4KQ2 - chains C and D of the 4 polymer chains in the assembly; structure by X-ray diffraction, 2.95 A resolution.

Chain C (and D):
Name: Gsy2p
From: Saccharomyces cerevisiae  FostersO
Notes: chain D of this document is another copy of the same molecule, construct and numbering; everything in this record applies to it too
UniProtKB: E7NKU1 (E7NKU1_YEASO); residue numbers follow UniProt; this construct covers 1-705
Sequence (724 residues; each row starts with the number of its first residue; numbers below 1 keep their minus sign (Met-18 is residue -18)):
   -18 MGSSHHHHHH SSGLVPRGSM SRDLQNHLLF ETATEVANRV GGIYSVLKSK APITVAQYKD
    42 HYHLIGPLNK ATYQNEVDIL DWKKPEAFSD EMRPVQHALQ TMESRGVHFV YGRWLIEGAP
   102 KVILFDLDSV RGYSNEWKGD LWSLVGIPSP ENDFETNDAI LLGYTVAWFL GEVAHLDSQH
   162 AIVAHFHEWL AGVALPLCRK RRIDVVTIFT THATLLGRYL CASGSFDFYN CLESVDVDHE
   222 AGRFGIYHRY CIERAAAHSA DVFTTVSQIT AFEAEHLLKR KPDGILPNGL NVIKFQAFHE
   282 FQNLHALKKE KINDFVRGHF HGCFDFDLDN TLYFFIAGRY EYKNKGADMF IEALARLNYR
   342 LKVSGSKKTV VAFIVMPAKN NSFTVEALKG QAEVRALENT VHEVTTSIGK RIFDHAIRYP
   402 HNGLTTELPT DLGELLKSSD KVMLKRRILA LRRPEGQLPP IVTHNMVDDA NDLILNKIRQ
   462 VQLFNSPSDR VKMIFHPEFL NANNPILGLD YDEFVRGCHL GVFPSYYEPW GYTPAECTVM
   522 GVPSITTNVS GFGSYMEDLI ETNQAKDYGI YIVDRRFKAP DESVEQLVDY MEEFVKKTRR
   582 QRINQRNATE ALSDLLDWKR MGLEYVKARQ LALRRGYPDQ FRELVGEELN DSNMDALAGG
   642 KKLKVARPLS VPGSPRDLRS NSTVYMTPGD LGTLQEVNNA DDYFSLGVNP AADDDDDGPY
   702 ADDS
Unresolved in the structure: -18 to 1, 640-705 (chain D: -18 to 1, 206-207, 640-705)
Sequence notes: initiating methionine (-18); expression tag (-17 to 0); engineered mutation Ala589 (Arg in E7NKU1), Ala592 (Arg in E7NKU1)
Bound ions: barium ion near Gln38 (its only coordinating residue here)
Ligand contacts:
  - Glucose1,2cyclic phosphate (1S3; (2R,3aR,5R,6S,7S,7aR)-5-(hydroxymethyl)tetrahydro-3aH-[1,3,2]dioxaphospholo[4,5-b]pyran-2,6,7-triol 2-oxide): Gly23, Ile24, Val27, His193, Arg199, Asn269, Arg320, Lys326, Glu509, Pro510, Trp511, Gly512, Tyr513
  - 6-O-phosphono-alpha-D-glucopyranose (G6P), molecule 1: Ala278, His280, Glu281
  - 6-O-phosphono-alpha-D-glucopyranose (G6P), molecule 2: Gln283, Asn284, His286, Ala287, Lys290, His500, Arg580, Arg583, Ile584, Arg587
  - uridine-5'-monophosphate (U5P): Arg20, Gly23, Ala318, Gly319, Arg320, Lys326, Val356, Phe480, Leu481, Tyr492, Glu509, Gly512, Tyr513, Thr514, Glu517
What the authors report for this chain:
  - binding site for Glucose1,2cyclic phosphate: His193, Arg199, Asn269, Trp511, Gly512
  - conformationally variable residues: Glu509
  - binding site for uridine-5'-monophosphate: Arg20, Phe480, Tyr492
  - catalytic residues: Arg199, Arg320, Lys326 (proposed by the authors, not directly observed)
  - catalytic residues: His193 (citing earlier work)

Interface between chain C and chain D:
Pairs across the interface (59):
  Arg298(C) - Phe394(D)
  Gly303(C) - His402(D)  hydrogen bond (backbone-side chain)
  Cys304(C) - His402(D)
  Phe305(C) - Ile398(D)
  Phe305(C) - Arg399(D)
  Phe305(C) - His402(D)
  Asp306(C) - His402(D)
  Asp306(C) - Asn403(D)  hydrogen bond (backbone-side chain)
  Phe307(C) - Arg399(D)  hydrogen bond (backbone-side chain)
  Val375(C) - Ile398(D)  hydrophobic
  Leu378(C) - Phe394(D)  hydrophobic
  Leu378(C) - Ala397(D)  hydrophobic
  Glu379(C) - Phe394(D)
  Val382(C) - Gly390(D)
  Val382(C) - Phe394(D)  hydrophobic
  Thr386(C) - Thr386(D)
  Thr386(C) - Gly390(D)
  Ile389(C) - Thr386(D)
  Ile389(C) - Ile393(D)  hydrophobic
  Gly390(C) - Val382(D)
  Gly390(C) - Thr386(D)
  Ile393(C) - Ile389(D)  hydrophobic
  Phe394(C) - Arg298(D)
  Phe394(C) - Val375(D)  hydrophobic
  Phe394(C) - Leu378(D)  hydrophobic
  Phe394(C) - Glu379(D)
  Ala397(C) - Leu378(D)  hydrophobic
  Ala397(C) - Ile429(D)
  Ile398(C) - Phe305(D)
  Ile398(C) - Leu432(D)  hydrophobic
  Arg399(C) - Phe305(D)
  Arg399(C) - Asp306(D)
  Arg399(C) - Phe307(D)  hydrogen bond (side chain-backbone)
  Arg399(C) - Asp308(D)
  Tyr400(C) - Ile429(D)  hydrophobic
  His402(C) - Gly303(D)
  His402(C) - Cys304(D)
  His402(C) - Phe305(D)
  His402(C) - Asp306(D)
  Asn403(C) - Asp306(D)  hydrogen bond (side chain-backbone)
  Glu408(C) - Lys426(D)
  Glu408(C) - Ile429(D)
  Leu409(C) - Lys422(D)
  Leu409(C) - Leu425(D)  hydrophobic
  Leu409(C) - Ile429(D)  hydrophobic
  Pro410(C) - Leu413(D)
  Thr411(C) - Leu413(D)
  Leu413(C) - Pro410(D)
  Leu413(C) - Thr411(D)
  Leu413(C) - Leu413(D)
  Leu416(C) - Leu413(D)  hydrophobic
  Lys422(C) - Leu409(D)
  Leu425(C) - Ile393(D)  hydrophobic
  Leu425(C) - Leu409(D)  hydrophobic
  Lys426(C) - Glu408(D)
  Ile429(C) - Ala397(D)
  Ile429(C) - Glu408(D)
  Ile429(C) - Leu409(D)  hydrophobic
  Leu432(C) - Ile398(D)  hydrophobic
Also at the interface, not in a pair above, chain C (34 interface residues in all): Asp308, Val385
Also at the interface, not in a pair above, chain D (34 interface residues in all): Tyr400, Asp412, Leu416

Overview:
Chain C and chain D each contribute 34 residues to their interface, with 5 hydrogen bonds. Among the polar
pairs are Gly303(C)-His402(D), Asp306(C)-Asn403(D) and Phe307(C)-Arg399(D). The paper reports catalytic
residues Arg199(C), Arg320(C) and Lys326(C) among others; a binding site for Glucose1,2cyclic phosphate at
His193(C), Arg199(C) and Asn269(C) among others.
Both chains are Gsy2p (Saccharomyces cerevisiae  FostersO). Entry 4KQ2 (Glucose1,2cyclic phosphate bound
activated state of Yeast Glycogen Synthase) was determined by X-ray diffraction (same publication as 4KQ1 and
4KQM).
